PDB entry 7P7F | X-ray diffraction, 1.96 A resolution | chain A

[Chain A]
Name: Casein kinase I isoform delta
From: Homo sapiens
Notes: EC 2.7.11.1, 2.7.11.26
UniProt: P48730 (KC1D_HUMAN); numbering as in UniProt (aligned over 1-294)
Chain sequence (296 residues; numbered -1 to 294; the number before each row is that of its first residue; numbers below 1 keep their minus sign (Ser-1 is residue -1)):
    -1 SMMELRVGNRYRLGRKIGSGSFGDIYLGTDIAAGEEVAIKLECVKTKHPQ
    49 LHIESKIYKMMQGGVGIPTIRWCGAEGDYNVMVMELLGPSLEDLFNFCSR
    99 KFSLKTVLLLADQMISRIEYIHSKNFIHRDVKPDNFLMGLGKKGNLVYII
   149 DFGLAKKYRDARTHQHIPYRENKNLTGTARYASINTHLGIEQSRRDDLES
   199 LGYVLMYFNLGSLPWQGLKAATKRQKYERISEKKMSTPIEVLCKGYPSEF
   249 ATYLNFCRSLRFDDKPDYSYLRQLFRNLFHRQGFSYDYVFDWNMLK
Not modelled in the structure: -1 to 2
Sequence notes: expression tag (-1 to 0)
Modified residues: Thr220 (phosphothreonine; TPO)
Swiss-Prot annotation at these positions:
  - active site: Asp128 (Proton acceptor)
  - binding site (ATP): Ile15 to Ile23, Lys38
  - natural variant: Thr44 (T44A: In FASPS2), His46 (H46R: In FASPS2), Ser97 (S97C: In breast cancer samples)
  - mutagenesis: Lys38 (K38M: Impaired kinase activity and abnormal subcellular localization with exclusive accumulation to the nucleus), Thr176 (T176I: Impaired kinase activity and abnormal subcellular localization with exclusive accumulation to the nucleus)
Ligand contacts: adenosine monophosphate (AMP): Ile15, Gly16, Ser17, Gly18, Gly21, Ile23, Ala36, Lys38, Met82, Glu83, Leu84, Leu85, Leu135, Ile148, Asp149
From the paper describing this entry:
  - post-translational modification sites: Thr220

[Summary]
Bound to chain A: adenosine monophosphate. UniProt lists active-site residue Asp128, 10 ATP-binding residues
and 2 mutagenesis sites. From the paper: a modification site at Thr220.
Chain A is Casein kinase I isoform delta (Homo sapiens); the structure, Crystal structure of phosphorylated
pT220 Casein Kinase I delta (CK1d), conformation 1, was determined by X-ray diffraction (same publication as
7P7G and 7P7H).
